PDB entry 6HBK | electron microscopy, 3.80 A resolution | chains g and V of the 33 polymer chains in the assembly

Chain g:
Name: Echovirus 18 capsid protein 2
Source organism: Echovirus E18
UniProt: Q8V635 (Q8V635_9ENTO); residues 3001-3239 here correspond to UniProt positions 330-568 (UniProt number = residue number - 2671)
Sequence (239 residues; each row starts with the number of its first residue):
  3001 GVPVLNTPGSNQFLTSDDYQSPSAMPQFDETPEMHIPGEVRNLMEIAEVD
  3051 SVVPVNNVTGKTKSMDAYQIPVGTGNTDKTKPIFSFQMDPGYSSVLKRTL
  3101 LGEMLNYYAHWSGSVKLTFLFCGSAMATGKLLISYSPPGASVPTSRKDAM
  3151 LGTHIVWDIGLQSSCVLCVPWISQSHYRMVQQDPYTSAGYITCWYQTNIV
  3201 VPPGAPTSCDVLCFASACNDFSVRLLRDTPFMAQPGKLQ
Unresolved in the structure: 3074-3077, 3176-3186, 3234-3239
Cystine bridges: Cys3168-Cys3218

Chain V:
Name: Echovirus 18 capsid protein 1
Source organism: Echovirus E18
UniProt: Q8V635 (Q8V635_9ENTO); residues 1001-1287 here correspond to UniProt positions 569-855 (UniProt number = residue number - 432)
Sequence (287 residues; numbered 1001 to 1287; the number before each row is that of its first residue):
  1001 GDNQDRTVANTQPSGPSNSTEIPALTAVETGHTSQVDPSDTIQTRHVVNF
  1051 HSRSESTIENFMGRAACVFMDQYKINGEETSTDRFAVWTINIREMAQLRR
  1101 KCEMFTYMRFDIEMTMVITSCQDQGTILDQDMPVLTHQIMYVPPGGPIPA
  1151 KVDGYEWQTSTNPSVFWTEGNAPPRISIPFISVGNAYSSFYDGWSHFTQD
  1201 GTYGYTTLNAMGKLYIRHVNRSSPHQITSTIRVYFKPKHIKAWVPRPPRL
  1251 CPYINKRDVNFVVTEITDSRTSITDTPHPEHSVLATH
Unresolved in the structure: 1001-1042, 1123-1131, 1276-1287

How chain g and chain V interact:
Pairs across the interface (8; chain g residue first):
  Gln3027(g) - Glu1055(V)
  Gln3027(g) - Asn1060(V)
  Gln3027(g) - Gly1063(V)
  Gln3027(g) - Arg1064(V)  hydrogen bond
  Phe3028(g) - Glu1055(V)  hydrogen bond (backbone-side chain)
  Asp3029(g) - Ser1052(V)  hydrogen bond
  Asp3029(g) - Ser1054(V)  hydrogen bond
  Pro3032(g) - Phe1050(V)
Also at the interface, not in a pair above, chain g (5 interface residues in all): Thr3031
Also at the interface, not in a pair above, chain V (8 interface residues in all): Asn1049

Overview:
5 residues of chain g face 8 of chain V across their interface; the contacts include 4 hydrogen bonds. Polar
pairs include Gln3027(g)-Arg1064(V), Phe3028(g)-Glu1055(V) and Asp3029(g)-Ser1052(V).
Here chain g is Echovirus 18 capsid protein 2 and chain V is Echovirus 18 capsid protein 1, both from
Echovirus E18. Entry 6HBK (Echovirus 18 Open particle without one pentamer) was determined by electron
microscopy together with 6HBG, 6HBH, 6HBJ, 6HBL and 6HHT from the same study.
